1SWD - chains A and B of the 4 polymer chains in the assembly; structure by X-ray diffraction, 1.90 A resolution.

== Chain A (and B) ==
Name: Streptavidin
From: Streptomyces avidinii
Notes: fragment: core, residues 13 - 139; chain B of this document is another copy of the same molecule, construct and numbering; everything in this record applies to it too
UniProtKB: P22629 (SAV_STRAV); residues 13-139 here correspond to UniProt positions 37-163 (UniProt number = residue number + 24)
Sequence (127 residues; numbered 13 to 139; the number before each row is that of its first residue):
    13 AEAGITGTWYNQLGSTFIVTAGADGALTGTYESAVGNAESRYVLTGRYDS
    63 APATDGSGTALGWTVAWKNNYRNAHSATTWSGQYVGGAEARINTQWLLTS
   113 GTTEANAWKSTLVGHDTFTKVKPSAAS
Not modelled in the structure: 13-15, 133-139 (chain B: 13-15, 45-48, 134-139)
Residues lining bound ligands: biotin (BTN): N23, L25, S27, Y43, S45, V47, G48, N49, W79, A86, S88, T90, W92, W108, L110, D128
UniProt features mapped onto this chain:
  - motif: R59 to D61 (Cell attachment site)
  - binding site (biotin): Y43, Y54, W92, W108, W120

== How chain A and chain B interact ==
Contacting residue pairs (90):
  V55(A) with R59(B)
  T57(A) with T57(B); G58(B); R59(B)
  G58(A) with T57(B)
  R59(A) with V55(B); T57(B); T76(B); A78(B)
  Y60(A) with A78(B)
  D61(A) with K80(B); N85(B), hydrogen bond; H87(B), salt bridge
  S62(A) with K80(B)
  A63(A) with K80(B); N85(B), hydrogen bond (backbone-side chain); H87(B), hydrogen bond (backbone-side chain)
  P64(A) with H87(B)
  A65(A) with H87(B), hydrogen bond (backbone-side chain)
  D67(A) with T115(B)
  G68(A) with T115(B)
  S69(A) with G113(B); T114(B); T115(B)
  G70(A) with G113(B); T114(B), hydrogen bond (backbone-backbone)
  A72(A) with H87(B); S88(B); A89(B); T111(B); G113(B)
  L73(A) with A89(B)
  G74(A) with T76(B); T91(B)
  W75(A) with T76(B)
  T76(A) with R59(B); G74(B); W75(B); T76(B)
  A78(A) with R59(B); Y60(B)
  K80(A) with S62(B)
  N85(A) with D61(B), hydrogen bond; A63(B), hydrogen bond (side chain-backbone)
  H87(A) with D61(B), salt bridge; A63(B), hydrogen bond (side chain-backbone); P64(B); A65(B); A72(B)
  S88(A) with A72(B)
  A89(A) with A72(B); L73(B); S93(B)
  T91(A) with G74(B); T91(B), hydrogen bond; W92(B); S93(B)
  W92(A) with T91(B)
  S93(A) with A89(B); T91(B); L109(B), hydrogen bond (side chain-backbone); T111(B), hydrogen bond
  G94(A) with T111(B)
  Q95(A) with S112(B); G113(B); T114(B), hydrogen bond (side chain-backbone); S122(B)
  Q107(A) with L109(B)
  W108(A) with L109(B)
  L109(A) with S93(B), hydrogen bond (backbone-side chain); Q107(B); W108(B); L109(B), hydrophobic
  T111(A) with A72(B); S93(B), hydrogen bond; G94(B)
  S112(A) with Q95(B)
  G113(A) with S69(B); G70(B); A72(B); Q95(B)
  T114(A) with S69(B); G70(B), hydrogen bond (backbone-backbone); Q95(B), hydrogen bond
  T115(A) with G68(B); S69(B)
  E116(A) with V97(B); R103(B), salt bridge
  S122(A) with Q95(B)
  T123(A) with Q107(B)
Other interface residues (no listed pair), chain A (43 interface residues in all): L56, L110
Other interface residues (no listed pair), chain B (44 interface residues in all): D67, L110, E116, A119

== Overview ==
Chain A and chain B form an interface of 43 and 44 residues respectively; the contacts include 16 hydrogen
bonds and 3 salt bridges. Polar pairs include D61(A)-H87(B), E116(A)-R103(B) and D61(A)-N85(B). Chain A binds
biotin. UniProt lists 5 biotin-binding residues on chain A.
Both chains are Streptavidin (Streptomyces avidinii). Entry 1SWD (Apo-core-streptavidin in complex with biotin
(two unoccupied binding sites) at ph 4.5) was determined by X-ray diffraction (same publication as 1SWA, 1SWB,
1SWC and 1SWE).
